Entry 7NAX (electron microscopy, 2.96 A resolution); this record covers chains A and K of the 20 polymer chains in the assembly.

# Chain A
Molecule: 16S rRNA
Organism: Escherichia coli
Sequence (1542 nucleotides; row label = number of the first residue in the row):
     1 AAAUUGAAGAGUUUGAUCAUGGCUCAGAUUGAACGCUGGCGGCAGGCCUA
    51 ACACAUGCAAGUCGAACGGUAACAGGAAGAAGCUUGCUUCUUUGCUGACG
   101 AGUGGCGGACGGGUGAGUAAUGUCUGGGAAACUGCCUGAUGGAGGGGGAU
   151 AACUACUGGAAACGGUAGCUAAUACCGCAUAACGUCGCAAGACCAAAGAG
   201 GGGGACCUUCGGGCCUCUUGCCAUCGGAUGUGCCCAGAUGGGAUUAGCUA
   251 GUAGGUGGGGUAACGGCUCACCUAGGCGACGAUCCCUAGCUGGUCUGAGA
   301 GGAUGACCAGCCACACUGGAACUGAGACACGGUCCAGACUCCUACGGGAG
   351 GCAGCAGUGGGGAAUAUUGCACAAUGGGCGCAAGCCUGAUGCAGCCAUGC
   401 CGCGUGUAUGAAGAAGGCCUUCGGGUUGUAAAGUACUUUCAGCGGGGAGG
   451 AAGGGAGUAAAGUUAAUACCUUUGCUCAUUGACGUUACCCGCAGAAGAAG
   501 CACCGGCUAACUCCGUGCCAGCAGCCXCGGUAAUACGGAGGGUGCAAGCG
   551 UUAAUCGGAAUUACUGGGCGUAAAGCGCACGCAGGCGGUUUGUUAAGUCA
   601 GAUGUGAAAUCCCCGGGCUCAACCUGGGAACUGCAUCUGAUACUGGCAAG
   651 CUUGAGUCUCGUAGAGGGGGGUAGAAUUCCAGGUGUAGCGGUGAAAUGCG
   701 UAGAGAUCUGGAGGAAUACCGGUGGCGAAGGCGGCCCCCUGGACGAAGAC
   751 UGACGCUCAGGUGCGAAAGCGUGGGGAGCAAACAGGAUUAGAUACCCUGG
   801 UAGUCCACGCCGUAAACGAUGUCGACUUGGAGGUUGUGCCCUUGAGGCGU
   851 GGCUUCCGGAGCUAACGCGUUAAGUCGACCGCCUGGGGAGUACGGCCGCA
   901 AGGUUAAAACUCAAAUGAAUUGACGGGGGCCCGCACAAGCGGUGGAGCAU
   951 GUGGUUUAAUUCGAUGXAACGCGAAGAACCUUACCUGGUCUUGACAUCCA
  1001 CGGAAGUUUUCAGAGAUGAGAAUGUGCCUUCGGGAACCGUGAGACAGGUG
  1051 CUGCAUGGCUGUCGUCAGCUCGUGUUGUGAAAUGUUGGGUUAAGUCCCGC
  1101 AACGAGCGCAACCCUUAUCCUUUGUUGCCAGCGGUCCGGCCGGGAACUCA
  1151 AAGGAGACUGCCAGUGAUAAACUGGAGGAAGGUGGGGAUGACGUCAAGUC
  1201 AUCAUGGCCCUUACGACCAGGGCUACACACGUGCUACAAUGGCGCAUACA
  1251 AAGAGAAGCGACCUCGCGAGAGCAAGCGGACCUCAUAAAGUGCGUCGUAG
  1301 UCCGGAUUGGAGUCUGCAACUCGACUCCAUGAAGUCGGAAUCGCUAGUAA
  1351 UCGUGGAUCAGAAUGCCACGGUGAAUACGUUCCCGGGCCUUGUACACACC
  1401 GCCCGUXACACCAUGGGAGUGGGUUGCAAAAGAAGUAGGUAGCUUAACCU
  1451 UCGGGAGGGCGCUUACCACUUUGUGAUUCAUGACUGGGGUGAAGUCGUAA
  1501 CAAGGUAACCGUAGGGGAACCUGCGGUUGGAUCACCUCCUUA
Not modelled in the structure: 1401-1407, 1495-1501, 1541-1542
Modified residues: PSU (pseudouridine-5'-monophosphate) at position 516, G7M (N7-methyl-guanosine-5'-monophosphate) at position 527, 2MG (2N-methylguanosine-5'-monophosphate) at position 966, 5MC (5-methylcytidine-5'-monophosphate) at position 967, 2MG (2N-methylguanosine-5'-monophosphate) at position 1207, 4OC (4n,o2'-methylcytidine-5'-monophosphate) at position 1402, 5MC (5-methylcytidine-5'-monophosphate) at position 1407, UR3 (3-methyluridine-5'-monophoshate) at position 1498, 2MG (2N-methylguanosine-5'-monophosphate) at position 1516, MA6 (6N-dimethyladenosine-5'-monophoshate) at position 1518, MA6 (6N-dimethyladenosine-5'-monophoshate) at position 1519
Reported in the primary citation:
  - contacts within the chain: U921-A1534, A923-U1532, A1507-G1530 (pi stacking)
  - conformationally variable residues (register shift): U1393 to A1396

# Chain K
Molecule: 30S ribosomal protein S11
Organism: Escherichia coli
UniProt: C3SR57 (C3SR57_ECOLX); numbering as in UniProt (aligned over 1-129)
Sequence (129 residues; row label = number of the first residue in the row):
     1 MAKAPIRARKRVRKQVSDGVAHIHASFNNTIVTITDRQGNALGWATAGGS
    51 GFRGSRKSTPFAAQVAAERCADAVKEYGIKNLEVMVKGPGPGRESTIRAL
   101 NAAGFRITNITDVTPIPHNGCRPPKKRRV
Not modelled in the structure: 1-12

# Chain A / chain K interface
Contacting residue pairs (72; chain A residue first):
  G674(A) with His118(K), base contact
  A675(A) with Ile116(K), hydrogen bond to the sugar; Pro117(K), base contact; His118(K), hydrogen bond to the base; Gly120(K), base contact
  A676(A) with Pro115(K), sugar contact; Pro117(K), sugar contact; Cys121(K), base contact
  U677(A) with Cys121(K), sugar contact
  G683(A) with Gly39(K), hydrogen bond to the base; Asn40(K), hydrogen bond to the sugar
  U684(A) with Asn40(K), hydrogen bond to the sugar; Ala41(K), hydrogen bond to the sugar
  G685(A) with Ala41(K), sugar contact; Trp44(K), sugar contact
  U686(A) with Trp44(K), hydrogen bond to the sugar
  A687(A) with Trp44(K), sugar contact
  G688(A) with Thr46(K), hydrogen bond to the phosphate; Gly48(K), sugar contact; Gly49(K), phosphate contact
  C689(A) with Asn29(K), hydrogen bond to the phosphate; Thr46(K), hydrogen bond to the phosphate; Gly48(K), hydrogen bond to the phosphate; Gly49(K), phosphate contact; Arg53(K), salt bridge to the phosphate
  G690(A) with Ser26(K), phosphate contact; Asn29(K), hydrogen bond to the phosphate; Arg53(K), base contact
  G691(A) with Asn28(K), hydrogen bond to the phosphate; Arg53(K), base contact; Lys57(K), base contact
  U692(A) with Asn28(K), hydrogen bond to the phosphate; Lys57(K), base contact
  A694(A) with Gly54(K), phosphate contact; Ser55(K), phosphate contact
  A695(A) with Arg53(K), phosphate contact; Gly54(K), hydrogen bond to the phosphate
  A704(A) with Trp44(K), base contact
  G705(A) with Ile31(K), base contact; Trp44(K), base contact
  A706(A) with His24(K), sugar contact; Ile31(K), sugar contact; Thr33(K), hydrogen bond to the sugar
  U707(A) with His22(K), phosphate contact; Gly39(K), hydrogen bond to the sugar; Lys87(K), salt bridge to the phosphate
  C708(A) with Gln38(K), sugar contact; Gly39(K), sugar contact
  G714(A) with Cys121(K), base contact
  A715(A) with Gly120(K), base contact
  A716(A) with His118(K), base contact; Asn119(K), hydrogen bond to the sugar; Gly120(K), base contact
  U717(A) with Asn119(K), sugar contact
  A718(A) with His118(K), stacking on the base; Asn119(K), sugar contact
  G778(A) with Cys121(K), sugar contact; Arg122(K), hydrogen bond to the sugar
  C779(A) with Arg122(K), sugar contact; Pro124(K), phosphate contact
  A780(A) with Pro124(K), phosphate contact; Lys125(K), hydrogen bond to the phosphate
  A781(A) with Lys125(K), salt bridge to the phosphate
  C795(A) with Arg128(K), salt bridge to the phosphate
  C796(A) with Arg128(K), salt bridge to the phosphate
  G1505(A) with Arg128(K), phosphate contact; Val129(K), sugar contact
  U1506(A) with Val129(K), phosphate contact
  U1522(A) with Lys125(K), hydrogen bond to the phosphate
  G1523(A) with Lys125(K), salt bridge to the phosphate
  C1524(A) with Arg122(K), salt bridge to the phosphate
  G1525(A) with Arg122(K), salt bridge to the phosphate
Also at the interface, not in a pair above, chain A (39 interface residues in all): A777
Also at the interface, not in a pair above, chain K (36 interface residues in all): Thr35, Leu42, Ala47, Pro123

# Summary
The interface between chain A and chain K involves 39 residues on one side and 36 on the other, with 21
hydrogen bonds, 8 salt bridges and 1 aromatic stacking contact. Among the polar pairs are A675(A)-His118(K),
G683(A)-Gly39(K) and A675(A)-Ile116(K). The paper reports conformational variability at U1393(A); contacts
within the chain involving U921(A), A1534(A) and A923(A) among others.
Chain A is 16S rRNA and chain K is 30S ribosomal protein S11, both from Escherichia coli; the structure,
Complete Bacterial 30S ribosomal subunit assembly complex state I (Consensus Refinement), was determined by
electron microscopy together with 7AF3, 7AF5, 7AF8, 7AFA, 7AFD, 7AFH and 17 further entries from the same
study.
